Entry 5UEY (X-ray diffraction, 2.41 A resolution); this record covers chain A.

[Chain A]
Protein: Bromodomain-containing protein 4
Organism: Homo sapiens
UniProt: O60885 (BRD4_HUMAN); residue numbers follow UniProt; this construct covers 352-457
Sequence (109 residues; each row starts with the number of its first residue):
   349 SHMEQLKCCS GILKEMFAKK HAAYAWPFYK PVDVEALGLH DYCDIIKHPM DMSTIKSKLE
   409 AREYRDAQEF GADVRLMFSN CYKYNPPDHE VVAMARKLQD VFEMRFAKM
Unresolved in the structure: 349
Differences from the reference sequence: expression tag (349-351)
Small-molecule neighbours: 88M (5-[2-(2,4-difluorophenoxy)-5-{[ethyl(dihydroxy)-lambda~4~-sulfanyl]amino}phenyl]-4-ethoxy-1-methylpyridin-2(1H)-one): Trp374, Pro375, Phe376, Lys378, Pro379, Val380, Asp381, Leu385, Leu387, Tyr390, Cys429, Asn433, His437, Glu438, Val439, Met442
Curated features (UniProtKB/Swiss-Prot):
  - site: Asn433 (Acetylated histone binding)
  - natural variant: Tyr390 (Y390C: Found in a patient with a neurodevelopmental syndrome; uncertain significance), Tyr430 (Y430C: In CDLS6)
  - mutagenesis: Asn433 (N433A: Abolishes binding to acetylated histones)

[Overview]
Bound to chain A: compound 88M. From UniProt: one mutagenesis site.
Chain A is Bromodomain-containing protein 4 (Homo sapiens); the structure, Brd4_bd2_a-1412838, was determined
by X-ray diffraction (same publication as 5UF0, 5UEU, 5UEW, 5UEX and 5UEZ).
